Entry 5NE4 (X-ray diffraction, 2.30 A resolution); this record covers chains 1 and 3 of the 4 polymer chains in the assembly.

[Chain 1]
Name: O PanAsia VP1
Source organism: Foot-and-mouth disease virus
UniProtKB: A0A1B0SZV3 (A0A1B0SZV3_9PICO); residues 1-211 here correspond to UniProt positions 524-734 (UniProt number = residue number + 523)
Chain sequence (211 residues; each row starts with the number of its first residue):
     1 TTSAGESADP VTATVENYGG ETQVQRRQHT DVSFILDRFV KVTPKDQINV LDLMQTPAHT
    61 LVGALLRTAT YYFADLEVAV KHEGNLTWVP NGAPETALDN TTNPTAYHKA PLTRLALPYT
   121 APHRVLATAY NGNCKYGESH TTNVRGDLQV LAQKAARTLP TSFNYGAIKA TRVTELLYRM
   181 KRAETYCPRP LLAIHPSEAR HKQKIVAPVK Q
Disordered / not traced: 133-156, 209-211

[Chain 3]
Name: Polyprotein
Source organism: Foot-and-mouth disease virus - type O
UniProtKB: J3T9N5 (J3T9N5_9PICO); residues 1-220 here correspond to UniProt positions 305-524 (UniProt number = residue number + 304)
Chain sequence (220 residues; row label = number of the first residue in the row):
     1 GIFPVACSDG YGGLVTTDPK TADPAYGKVF NPPRNMLPGR FTNFLDVAEA CPTFLRFEGD
    61 VPYVTTKTDS DRILAQFDLS LAAKHMSNTF LAGLAQYYTQ YSGTINLHFM FTGPTDAKAR
   121 YMIAYAPPGM EPPKTPEAAA HCIHAEWDTG LNSKFTFSIP YLSAADYAYT ASDTAETTNV
   181 QGWVCLFQIT HGKADGDALV VLASAGKDFE LRLPVDARTQ
Disordered / not traced: 220
Construct notes: engineered mutation Arg56 (His360 in J3T9N5)

[Chain 1 / chain 3 interface]
Pairs across the interface (46):
  Pro90(1) - Thr99(3)
  Asn91(1) - Thr99(3)  hydrogen bond (backbone-side chain)
  Asn91(1) - Gln100(3)  hydrogen bond (backbone-side chain)
  Asn91(1) - Tyr169(3)  hydrogen bond
  Gly92(1) - Thr99(3)
  Gly92(1) - Tyr169(3)
  Ala93(1) - Thr99(3)
  Ala93(1) - Val215(3)  hydrophobic
  Pro94(1) - Ala217(3)  hydrophobic
  Thr96(1) - Ala217(3)
  Ala97(1) - Val215(3)  hydrophobic
  Ala97(1) - Asp216(3)
  Ala97(1) - Ala217(3)  hydrophobic
  Asn100(1) - Asp216(3)  hydrogen bond (side chain-backbone)
  Asn100(1) - Ala217(3)
  Asn100(1) - Arg218(3)
  Thr101(1) - Thr16(3)  hydrogen bond (backbone-side chain)
  Thr102(1) - Asp216(3)
  Asn103(1) - Thr16(3)  hydrogen bond (backbone-side chain)
  Asn103(1) - Val215(3)
  Asn103(1) - Asp216(3)  hydrogen bond (side chain-backbone)
  Pro104(1) - Thr16(3)
  Pro104(1) - Thr17(3)
  Thr105(1) - Leu14(3)
  Thr105(1) - Val15(3)
  Thr105(1) - Thr16(3)  hydrogen bond (backbone-backbone)
  Ala106(1) - Leu14(3)
  Tyr107(1) - Leu14(3)  hydrogen bond (backbone-backbone)
  Lys109(1) - Tyr11(3)
  Lys109(1) - Gly12(3)
  Lys109(1) - Gly13(3)
  Pro111(1) - Asp9(3)
  Leu112(1) - Gly10(3)
  Arg114(1) - Gly10(3)  hydrogen bond (backbone-backbone)
  Arg114(1) - Tyr11(3)
  Thr120(1) - Gln100(3)  hydrogen bond (backbone-side chain)
  Thr120(1) - Arg212(3)
  Thr120(1) - Leu213(3)
  Ala121(1) - Arg212(3)  hydrogen bond (backbone-side chain)
  Pro122(1) - Gln100(3)
  Pro122(1) - Ala165(3)
  Pro122(1) - Asp166(3)  hydrogen bond (backbone-backbone)
  Pro122(1) - Tyr167(3)
  Pro122(1) - Tyr169(3)
  His123(1) - Ala165(3)
  Ser162(1) - Tyr169(3)
Also at the interface, not in a pair above, chain 1 (26 interface residues in all): Thr113, Leu115
Also at the interface, not in a pair above, chain 3 (23 interface residues in all): Ala171, Pro214

[Overview]
26 residues of chain 1 and 23 residues of chain 3 are in contact, with 13 hydrogen bonds. Polar contacts
include Asn91(1)-Thr99(3), Asn91(1)-Gln100(3) and Asn91(1)-Tyr169(3).
Here chain 1 is O PanAsia VP1 (Foot-and-mouth disease virus) and chain 3 is Polyprotein (Foot-and-mouth
disease virus - type O). Entry 5NE4 (Crystal Structure of Foot and Mouth Disease Virus O PanAsia) was
determined by X-ray diffraction together with 5NED, 5NEJ, 5NEM, 5NER and 5NET from the same study.
